Entry 6MVJ (X-ray diffraction, 1.81 A resolution); this record covers chain A.

== Chain A ==
Protein: Endoglucanase V
From: Neurospora crassa (strain ATCC 24698 / 74-OR23-1A / CBS 708.71 / DSM 1257 / FGSC 987)
Reference sequence: Q1K5M0 (Q1K5M0_NEUCR); residue numbers follow UniProt; this construct covers 1-293
Sequence (293 residues; row label = number of the first residue in the row):
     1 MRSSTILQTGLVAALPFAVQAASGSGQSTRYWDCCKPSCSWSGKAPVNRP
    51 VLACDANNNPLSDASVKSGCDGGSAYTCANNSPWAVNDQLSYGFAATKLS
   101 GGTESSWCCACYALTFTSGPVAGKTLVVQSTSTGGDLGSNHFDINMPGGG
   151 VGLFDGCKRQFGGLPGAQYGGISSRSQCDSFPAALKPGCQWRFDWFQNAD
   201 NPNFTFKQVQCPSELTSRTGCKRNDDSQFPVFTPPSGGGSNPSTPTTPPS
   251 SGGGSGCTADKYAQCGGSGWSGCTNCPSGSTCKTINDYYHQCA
Not modelled in the structure: 1-21, 235-293
Cystine bridges: Cys34-Cys157, Cys35-Cys70, Cys39-Cys108, Cys54-Cys78, Cys109-Cys221, Cys111-Cys211, Cys178-Cys189

== Overview ==
Chain A is Endoglucanase V (Neurospora crassa (strain ATCC 24698 / 74-OR23-1A / CBS 708.71 / DSM 1257 / FGSC
987)); the structure, Cellobiose complex Cel45A from Neurospora crassa OR74A, was determined by X-ray
diffraction together with 6MVI from the same study.
